PDB entry 6ADS | electron microscopy, 2.84 A resolution | chains C and B of the 4 polymer chains in the assembly

# Chain C
Name: VP3
From: Seneca valley virus
Amino-acid sequence (231 residues; row label = number of the first residue in the row; note: 7 numbers in that range are skipped by the numbering (no residue carries them; nothing is unmodelled there)):
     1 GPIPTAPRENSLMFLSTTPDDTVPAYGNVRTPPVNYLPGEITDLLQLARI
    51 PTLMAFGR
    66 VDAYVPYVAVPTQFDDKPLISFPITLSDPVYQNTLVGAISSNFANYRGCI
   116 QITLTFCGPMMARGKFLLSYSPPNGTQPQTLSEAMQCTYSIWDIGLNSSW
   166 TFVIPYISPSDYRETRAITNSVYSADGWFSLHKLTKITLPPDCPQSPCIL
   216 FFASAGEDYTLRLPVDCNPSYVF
Not modelled in the structure: 1, 66-67

# Chain B
Name: VP2
From: Seneca valley virus
Amino-acid sequence (267 residues; numbered 12 to 278; the number before each row is that of its first residue):
    12 DRVTTQTAGNTAINTQSSLGVLCAYVEDPTKSDPPSSSTDQPTTTFTAID
    62 RWYTGRLNSWTKAVKTFSFQAVPLPGAFLSRQGGLNGGAFTATLHRHFLM
   112 KCGWQVQVQCNLTQFHQGALLVAMVPETTLDVKPDGKAKSLQELNEEQWV
   162 EMSDDYRTGKNMPFQSLGTYYRPPNWTWGPNFINPYQVTVFPHQILNART
   212 STSVDINVPYIGETPTQSSETQNSWTLLVMVLVPLDYKEGATTDPEITFS
   262 VRPTSPYFNGLRNRYTT
Not modelled in the structure: 145-157

# Chain C / chain B interface
Pairs across the interface (76):
  Tyr36(C) with Gly223(B), hydrogen bond (side chain-backbone); Glu224(B), hydrogen bond (side chain-backbone); Thr225(B), hydrogen bond (side chain-backbone); Pro226(B), hydrophobic
  Leu37(C) with Ile222(B), hydrophobic; Gly223(B)
  Pro38(C) with Val37(B), hydrophobic; Pro220(B), hydrophobic; Tyr221(B); Ile222(B)
  Gly39(C) with Tyr36(B)
  Ile50(C) with Thr200(B); Val201(B), hydrophobic
  Pro51(C) with Thr200(B), hydrogen bond (backbone-side chain)
  Thr52(C) with Tyr197(B); Gln198(B); Thr200(B)
  Leu53(C) with Phe78(B), hydrophobic; Pro196(B); Tyr197(B), hydrogen bond (backbone-backbone); Leu243(B), hydrophobic
  Met54(C) with Tyr197(B)
  Ala55(C) with Tyr197(B), hydrophobic
  Tyr69(C) with Tyr197(B), hydrogen bond (backbone-side chain)
  Pro71(C) with Thr77(B); Phe78(B), hydrophobic; Leu243(B)
  Tyr72(C) with Thr77(B), hydrogen bond; Leu243(B); Val244(B), hydrophobic; Pro245(B)
  Asn98(C) with Asn195(B); Tyr197(B); Gln198(B), hydrogen bond (backbone-side chain)
  Thr99(C) with Gln198(B)
  Leu100(C) with Gln198(B); Val201(B), hydrophobic
  Ala103(C) with Gln198(B)
  Phe121(C) with Asn208(B); Arg210(B)
  Cys122(C) with Gln128(B); Gly129(B); Asn208(B); Val244(B), hydrophobic
  Gly123(C) with Gln128(B); Arg210(B)
  Pro124(C) with Gln125(B); His127(B); Gln128(B); Arg210(B)
  Met125(C) with Gln125(B), hydrogen bond (backbone-backbone); Arg210(B)
  Met126(C) with Gln125(B); Phe126(B), hydrophobic
  Ile159(C) with Arg210(B)
  Gly160(C) with Arg210(B), hydrogen bond (backbone-side chain)
  Ser163(C) with Arg210(B); Thr211(B)
  Asp207(C) with Phe126(B); Lys249(B)
  Cys208(C) with Phe126(B), hydrophobic; Lys249(B)
  Pro209(C) with Phe126(B); Gln128(B); Asp247(B); Tyr248(B), hydrophobic
  Gln210(C) with Gln128(B)
  Ser211(C) with Gln128(B)
  Pro212(C) with Gln128(B)
  Cys213(C) with Val244(B), hydrophobic
  Leu215(C) with Leu243(B), hydrophobic
  Phe217(C) with Ile206(B), hydrophobic
  Tyr236(C) with Trp189(B)
  Val237(C) with Thr188(B), hydrogen bond (backbone-side chain); Trp189(B), hydrophobic
  Phe238(C) with Thr188(B)
Other interface residues (no listed pair), chain C (43 interface residues in all): Leu47, Val70, Thr120, Pro205, Pro206
Other interface residues (no listed pair), chain B (36 interface residues in all): Ala130, Thr169

# Overview
43 residues of chain C face 36 of chain B across their interface, with 11 hydrogen bonds. Polar pairs include
Tyr36(C)-Gly223(B), Tyr36(C)-Glu224(B) and Tyr36(C)-Thr225(B).
Chain C is VP3 and chain B is VP2, both from Seneca valley virus; the structure, Structure of Seneca Valley
Virus in acidic conditions, was determined by electron microscopy, deposited together with 6ADL, 6ADM, 6ADR
and 6ADT.
